6RBK - chains B and C of the 3 polymer chains in the assembly; structure by electron microscopy, 3.40 A resolution.

[Chain B]
Name: Afp7
Source organism: Serratia entomophila
Reference sequence: Q6HAD2 (Q6HAD2_9GAMM); residues 1-229 here = UniProt positions 1-229
Sequence (229 residues; each row starts with the number of its first residue):
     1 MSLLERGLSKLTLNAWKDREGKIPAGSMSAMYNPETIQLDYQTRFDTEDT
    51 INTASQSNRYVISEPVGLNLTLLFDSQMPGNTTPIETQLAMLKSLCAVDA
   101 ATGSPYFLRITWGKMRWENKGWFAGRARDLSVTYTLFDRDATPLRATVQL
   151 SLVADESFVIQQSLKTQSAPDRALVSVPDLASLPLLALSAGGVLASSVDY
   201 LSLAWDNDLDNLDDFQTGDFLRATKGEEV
Unresolved in the structure: 1, 226-229

[Chain C]
Name: Afp8
Source organism: Serratia entomophila
Reference sequence: Q6HAD1 (Q6HAD1_9GAMM); numbering as in UniProt (aligned over 1-529)
Sequence (529 residues; row label = number of the first residue in the row):
     1 MSHITLDIAGQRSTLGIRRLRVQQLINEIPLAQLELHIPTDNHGAADNAV
    51 QHEVSRFTLGVRVGIAQDNKPLFDGYLVQKKMQLKGKEWSVRLEARHALQ
   101 KLTFLPHSRVFRQQDDSTVMKGLLQSAGVKLTQESAAQLSSKHDQLLQFR
   151 LSDWQFIRSRLLSTNCWLLPDAASDTVVIRPLSDAAMASRTLARDSHDYT
   201 LYEINLNFDNRFTPDSLSLQGWDIAAQRLTAAQKSPAGAFRPWKPAGKVG
   251 QSSAGRQDYALAFSMLPEATLQTLSNSWLNYQQMTGVQGHIVLAGTRDFA
   301 PGESITLSGFGAGLDGTAMLSGVNQQFDTQYGWRSELVIGLPASMLEPAP
   351 PVRSLHIGTVAGFTADPQHLDRIAIHLPALNLPDSLIFARLSKPWASHAS
   401 GFCFYPEPGDEVVVGFIDSDPRYPMILGALHNPKNTAPFPPDEKNNRKGL
   451 IVSQADQTQALMIDTEEKTLRLMAGDNTLTLTGEGNLTMSTPNALQLQAD
   501 TLGLQADSNLSIAGKQQVEITSAKINMKK
Unresolved in the structure: 1-2, 134-140, 184-188, 248-256, 528-529

[How chain B and chain C interact]
Contacting residue pairs - 25 pairs, chain B then chain C:
  Asp18(B) - His43(C)
  Arg19(B) - Asn42(C)
  Arg19(B) - His43(C)
  Glu48(B) - Tyr202(C)
  Asp49(B) - Tyr202(C)
  Thr50(B) - Leu201(C)
  Thr50(B) - Tyr202(C)
  Ile51(B) - Arg194(C)  hydrogen bond (backbone-side chain)
  Ile51(B) - Leu201(C)  hydrogen bond (backbone-backbone)
  Ile51(B) - Tyr202(C)
  Ile51(B) - Ile204(C)  hydrophobic
  Ile51(B) - Phe310(C)  hydrophobic
  Asn52(B) - Arg194(C)
  Asn52(B) - Tyr199(C)
  Asn52(B) - Thr200(C)
  Arg59(B) - Tyr331(C)
  Ile62(B) - Thr329(C)
  Thr102(B) - His43(C)  hydrogen bond
  Ser104(B) - Asp41(C)
  Ser104(B) - His43(C)  hydrogen bond
  Phe107(B) - Asp41(C)
  Phe107(B) - Asn42(C)
  Arg126(B) - Asp41(C)  salt bridge
  Phe158(B) - Asn42(C)
  Lys225(B) - Asn69(C)
Other interface residues (no listed pair), chain B (18 interface residues in all): Lys17, Ala54, Val61
Other interface residues (no listed pair), chain C (19 interface residues in all): Gly44, Asp195, Ser196, Glu203, Gln330, Gly332

[In short]
18 residues of chain B and 19 residues of chain C are in contact; the contacts include 4 hydrogen bonds and 1
salt bridge. Among the polar pairs are Arg126(B)-Asp41(C), Ile51(B)-Arg194(C) and Thr102(B)-His43(C).
Chain B is Afp7 and chain C is Afp8, both from Serratia entomophila; the structure, Cryo-EM structure of the
anti-feeding prophage (AFP) baseplate in extended state, 3-fold symmetrised, was determined by electron
microscopy (same publication as 6RBN, 6RGL, 6RAO, 6RAP and 6RC8).
